4OIQ - chains B and D of the 9 polymer chains in the assembly; structure by X-ray diffraction, 3.62 A resolution.

== Chain B ==
Protein: DNA-directed RNA polymerase subunit alpha
From: Thermus thermophilus
Notes: EC 2.7.7.6
Reference sequence: Q5SHR6 (RPOA_THET8); residue numbers follow UniProt; this construct covers 1-315
Sequence (315 residues; numbered 1 to 315; the number before each row is that of its first residue):
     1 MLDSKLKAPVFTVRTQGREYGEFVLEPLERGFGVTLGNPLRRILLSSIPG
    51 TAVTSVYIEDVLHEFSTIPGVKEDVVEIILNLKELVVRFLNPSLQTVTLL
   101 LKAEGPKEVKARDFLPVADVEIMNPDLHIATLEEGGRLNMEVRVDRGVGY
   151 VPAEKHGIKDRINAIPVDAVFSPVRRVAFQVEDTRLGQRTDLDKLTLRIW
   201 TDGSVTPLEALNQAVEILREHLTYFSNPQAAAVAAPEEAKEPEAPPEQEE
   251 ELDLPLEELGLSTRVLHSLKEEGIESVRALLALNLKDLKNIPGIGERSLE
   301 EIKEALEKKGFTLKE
Not modelled in the structure: 1-7, 229-315

== Chain D ==
Protein: DNA-directed RNA polymerase subunit beta'
From: Thermus thermophilus
Notes: EC 2.7.7.6
Reference sequence: Q8RQE8 (RPOC_THET8); residues 1-1524 here = UniProt positions 1-1524
Sequence (1524 residues; each row starts with the number of its first residue):
     1 MKKEVRKVRIALASPEKIRSWSYGEVEKPETINYRTLKPERDGLFDERIF
    51 GPIKDYECACGKYKRQRFEGKVCERCGVEVTKSIVRRYRMGHIELATPAA
   101 HIWFVKDVPSKIGTLLDLSATELEQVLYFSKYIVLDPKGAILNGVPVEKR
   151 QLLTDEEYRELRYGKQETYPLPPGVDALVKDGEEVVKGQELAPGVVSRLD
   201 GVALYRFPRRVRVEYVKKERAGLRLPLAAWVEKEAYKPGEILAELPEPYL
   251 FRAEEEGVVELKELEEGAFLVLRREDEPVATYFLPVGMTPLVVHGEIVEK
   301 GQPLAEAKGLLRMPRQVRAAQVEAEEEGETVYLTLFLEWTEPKDYRVQPH
   351 MNVVVPEGARVEAGDKIVAAIDPEEEVIAEAEGVVHLHEPASILVVKARV
   401 YPFEDDVEVSTGDRVAPGDVLADGGKVKSDVYGRVEVDLVRNVVRVVESY
   451 DIDARMGAEAIQQLLKELDLEALEKELLEEMKHPSRARRAKARKRLEVVR
   501 AFLDSGNRPEWMILEAVPVLPPDLRPMVQVDGGRFATSDLNDLYRRLINR
   551 NNRLKKLLAQGAPEIIIRNEKRMLQEAVDALLDNGRRGAPVTNPGSDRPL
   601 RSLTDILSGKQGRFRQNLLGKRVDYSGRSVIVVGPQLKLHQCGLPKRMAL
   651 ELFKPFLLKKMEEKGIAPNVKAARRMLERQRDIKDEVWDALEEVIHGKVV
   701 LLNRAPTLHRLGIQAFQPVLVEGQSIQLHPLVCEAFNADFDGDQMAVHVP
   751 LSSFAQAEARIQMLSAHNLLSPASGEPLAKPSRDIILGLYYITQVRKEKK
   801 GAGLEFATPEEALAAHERGEVALNAPIKVAGRETSVGRLKYVFANPDEAL
   851 LAVAHGIVDLQDVVTVRYMGKRLETSPGRILFARIVAEAVEDEKVAWELI
   901 QLDVPQEKNSLKDLVYQAFLRLGMEKTARLLDALKYYGFTFSTTSGITIG
   951 IDDAVIPEEKKQYLEEADRKLLQIEQAYEMGFLTDRERYDQILQLWTETT
  1001 EKVTQAVFKNFEENYPFNPLYVMAQSGARGNPQQIRQLCGLRGLMQKPSG
  1051 ETFEVPVRSSFREGLTVLEYFISSHGARKGGADTALRTADSGYLTRKLVD
  1101 VTHEIVVREADCGTTNYISVPLFQPDEVTRSLRLRKRADIEAGLYGRVLA
  1151 REVEVLGVRLEEGRYLSMDDVHLLIKAAEAGEIQEVPVRSPLTCQTRYGV
  1201 CQKCYGYDLSMARPVSIGEAVGIVAAQSIGEPGTQLTMRTFHTGGVAGAA
  1251 DITQGLPRVIELFEARRPKAKAVISEIDGVVRIEETEEKLSVFVESEGFS
  1301 KEYKLPKEARLLVKDGDYVEAGQPLTRGAIDPHQLLEAKGPEAVERYLVE
  1351 EIQKVYRAQGVKLHDKHIEIVVRQMMKYVEVTDPGDSRLLEGQVLEKWDV
  1401 EALNERLIAEGKTPVAWKPLLMGVTKSALSTKSWLSAASFQNTTHVLTEA
  1451 AIAGKKDELIGLKENVILGRLIPAGTGSDFVRFTQVVDQKTLKAIEEARK
  1501 EAVEAKERPAARRGVKREQPGKQA
Not modelled in the structure: 1-2, 1239-1251, 1503-1524
Bound ions: Zn2+ site 1: C58, C60, C73, C76; Mg2+ site 1: D739, D741, D743; Mg2+ site 2 near K840 (its only coordinating residue here); Mg2+ site 3 near W897 (its only coordinating residue here); Zn2+ site 2: C1112, C1194, C1201, C1204

== Chain B / chain D interface ==
Residue-residue contacts - 40 pairs, chain B then chain D:
  L45(B) - L851(D)
  L45(B) - H855(D)  hydrogen bond (backbone-side chain)
  S46(B) - H855(D)
  H63(B) - E810(D)  salt bridge
  F65(B) - P809(D)  hydrophobic
  F65(B) - L839(D)
  D74(B) - R872(D)  salt bridge
  V76(B) - V842(D)  hydrophobic
  V76(B) - R872(D)
  E77(B) - R867(D)  salt bridge
  E77(B) - R872(D)  salt bridge
  L80(B) - V842(D)
  L80(B) - F843(D)
  L80(B) - A844(D)
  L80(B) - R867(D)
  N81(B) - R867(D)  hydrogen bond
  K83(B) - V842(D)  hydrogen bond (side chain-backbone)
  K83(B) - E848(D)  salt bridge
  E84(B) - A844(D)
  E84(B) - N845(D)
  E84(B) - R867(D)  salt bridge
  Y150(B) - F843(D)
  Y150(B) - E848(D)  hydrogen bond
  Y150(B) - H855(D)
  P152(B) - I857(D)  hydrophobic
  E154(B) - K840(D)  salt bridge
  V170(B) - E848(D)
  V170(B) - L851(D)  hydrophobic
  R175(B) - D847(D)
  R176(B) - R884(D)
  R176(B) - E888(D)  salt bridge
  Q180(B) - Y936(D)
  R185(B) - D689(D)  salt bridge
  R185(B) - E692(D)  salt bridge
  Q188(B) - K646(D)
  Q188(B) - D685(D)
  Q188(B) - W688(D)
  Q188(B) - E722(D)  hydrogen bond
  T190(B) - E722(D)
  R198(B) - E888(D)  salt bridge
Other interface residues (no listed pair), chain B (26 interface residues in all): G149, D168, S172, V174
Other interface residues (no listed pair), chain D (27 interface residues in all): L813, Y841, A852

== Overview ==
The interface between chain B and chain D involves 26 residues on one side and 27 on the other; the contacts
include 5 hydrogen bonds and 11 salt bridges. Polar pairs include H63(B)-E810(D), D74(B)-R872(D) and
E77(B)-R867(D).
Here chain B is DNA-directed RNA polymerase subunit alpha and chain D is DNA-directed RNA polymerase subunit
beta', both from Thermus thermophilus. Entry 4OIQ (Crystal structure of Thermus thermophilus transcription
initiation complex soaked with GE23077 and rifampicin) was determined by X-ray diffraction (same publication
as 4MQ9, 4OIN, 4OIO, 4OIP and 4OIR).
